6WTI - chains A and D of the 4 polymer chains in the assembly; structure by electron microscopy, 2.38 A resolution.

Chain A:
Molecule: Cytochrome o ubiquinol oxidase, subunit I
Source organism: Escherichia coli
Notes: EC 1.10.3.-
UniProt: H4KCU1 (H4KCU1_ECOLX); residue numbers follow UniProt; this construct covers 1-663
Chain sequence (663 residues; each row starts with the number of its first residue):
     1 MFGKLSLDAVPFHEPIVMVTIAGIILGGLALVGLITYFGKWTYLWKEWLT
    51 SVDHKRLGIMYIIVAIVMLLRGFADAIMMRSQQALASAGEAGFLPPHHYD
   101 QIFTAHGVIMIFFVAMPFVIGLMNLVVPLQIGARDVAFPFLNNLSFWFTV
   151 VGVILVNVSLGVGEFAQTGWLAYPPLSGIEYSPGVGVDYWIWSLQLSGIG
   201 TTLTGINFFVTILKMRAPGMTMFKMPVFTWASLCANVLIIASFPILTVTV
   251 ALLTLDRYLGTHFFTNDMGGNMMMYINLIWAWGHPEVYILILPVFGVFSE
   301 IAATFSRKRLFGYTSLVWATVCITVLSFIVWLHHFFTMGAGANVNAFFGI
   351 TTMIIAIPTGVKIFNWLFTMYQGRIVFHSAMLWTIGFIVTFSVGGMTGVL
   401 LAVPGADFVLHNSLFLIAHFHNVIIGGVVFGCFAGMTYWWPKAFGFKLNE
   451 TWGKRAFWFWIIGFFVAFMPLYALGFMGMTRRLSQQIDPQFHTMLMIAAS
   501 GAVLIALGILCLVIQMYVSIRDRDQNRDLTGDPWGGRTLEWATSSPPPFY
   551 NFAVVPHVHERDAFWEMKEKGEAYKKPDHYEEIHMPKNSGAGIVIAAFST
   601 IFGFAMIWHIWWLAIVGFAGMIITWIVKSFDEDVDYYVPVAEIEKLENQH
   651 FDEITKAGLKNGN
Not modelled in the structure: 661-663
Metal / ion sites: heme Fe: His106, His421; Cu ion: His284, His333, His334; heme o Fe near His419 (its only coordinating residue here)
Ligand contacts:
  - 1,2-Distearoyl-sn-glycerophosphoethanolamine (3PE), molecule 1: Phe138, Pro139, Phe140, Leu141, Leu144, Phe148, Trp192, Gln195, Leu196, Ile199, Leu203, Phe602, Phe618, Met621, Trp625, Lys628, Val634
  - 1,2-Distearoyl-sn-glycerophosphoethanolamine (3PE), molecule 2: Trp192, Gln195, Ala251, Thr254, Tyr258, Leu259, Phe602, Met606, Trp611, Ile615, Phe618
  - 1,2-Distearoyl-sn-glycerophosphoethanolamine (3PE), molecule 3: Phe209, Met222, Trp230, Leu233, Val237, Ile240
  - 1,2-Distearoyl-sn-glycerophosphoethanolamine (3PE), molecule 4: Val248, Ala251, Phe618, Trp625, Ile626, Lys628, Ser629
  - 1,2-Distearoyl-sn-glycerophosphoethanolamine (3PE), molecule 5: Met516, Tyr517, Ile520, Arg521, Arg523
  - heme (HEM): Phe73, Ala76, Met79, Arg80, Gln83, Phe103, Thr104, His106, Gly107, Met110, Ile111, Gly169, Trp170, Leu414, Ile417, Phe420, His421, Ile424, Ile425, Val429, Trp460, Phe468, Arg481, Arg482, Ile505
  - heme o (HEO): Trp170, Trp280, Val287, Tyr288, Ile291, His333, His334, Thr352, Ile355, Ala356, Thr359, Gly360, Ile363, Phe391, Ser392, Gly395, Met396, Gly398, Val399, Leu401, Ala402, Asp407, His411, Leu416, His419, Phe420, Val423, Ile424, Val428, Arg481
  - pentadecyl(tetradecyl)peroxyanhydride (U9V): Tyr43, Leu44, Trp48, Ile59, Met60, Ile62, Ile63, Ile66, Leu122, Leu125, Phe146, Trp147, Val150, Met436, Trp439, Trp440, Ala443, Phe444, Phe446, Met516, Ile520, Arg523
  - Ubiquinone-8 (UQ8): Leu7, Val10, Phe12, Ile16, Val17, Thr20, Ile21, Ile24, Val67, Leu70, Arg71, Ala74, Asp75, Met78, His98, Gln101, Ile102, Ile154, Asn157, Val158, Leu160, Gly161

Chain D:
Molecule: Cytochrome o ubiquinol oxidase, subunit IV
Source organism: Escherichia coli
Notes: EC 1.10.3.-
UniProt: I2RK84 (I2RK84_ECOLX); numbering as in UniProt (aligned over 1-109)
Chain sequence (109 residues; numbered 1 to 109; the number before each row is that of its first residue):
     1 MSHSTDHSGASHGSVKTYMTGFILSIILTVIPFWMVMTGAASPAVILGTI
    51 LAMAVVQVLVHLVCFLHMNTKSDEGWNMTAFVFTVLIIAILVVGSIWIMW
   101 NLNYNMMMH
Not modelled in the structure: 1-10
Ligand contacts:
  - 1,2-Distearoyl-sn-glycerophosphoethanolamine (3PE), molecule 1: Trp76, Ala80, Phe83, Thr84
  - 1,2-Distearoyl-sn-glycerophosphoethanolamine (3PE), molecule 2: Phe81, Val85, Ile88, Ala89, Val92, Val93, Ile96

Chain A / chain D interface:
Contacting residue pairs - 29 pairs, chain A then chain D:
  Leu213(A) - Trp76(D)  hydrophobic
  Lys214(A) - Asp73(D)  salt bridge
  Met222(A) - Trp76(D)  hydrophobic
  Val237(A) - Phe83(D)  hydrophobic
  Ile245(A) - Leu91(D)  hydrophobic
  Asn271(A) - Asn103(D)
  Met273(A) - Leu102(D)
  Met273(A) - Asn103(D)
  Met273(A) - Met106(D)  hydrophobic
  Met274(A) - Met99(D)  hydrophobic
  Asn277(A) - Ile98(D)
  Asn277(A) - Met99(D)
  Ala281(A) - Leu91(D)  hydrophobic
  Phe328(A) - Ile87(D)  hydrophobic
  Phe328(A) - Ile90(D)
  Ile329(A) - Ile90(D)  hydrophobic
  Trp331(A) - Ile90(D)
  Trp331(A) - Ile98(D)  hydrophobic
  Leu332(A) - Ile98(D)  hydrophobic
  Met338(A) - Leu102(D)
  Met338(A) - Met106(D)
  Gly339(A) - Leu102(D)
  Gly339(A) - Asn105(D)
  Ala340(A) - Leu102(D)
  Ala340(A) - Asn105(D)
  Gly341(A) - Asn105(D)
  Val344(A) - Trp97(D)  hydrophobic
  Val344(A) - Asn101(D)
  Phe348(A) - Ile98(D)  hydrophobic
Interface residues without a listed pair, chain A (22 interface residues in all): Phe335, Phe347
Interface residues without a listed pair, chain D (16 interface residues in all): Gly94, Ser95

Summary:
The interface between chain A and chain D involves 22 residues on one side and 16 on the other, with 1 salt
bridge. Its one salt-bridged contact is Lys214(A)-Asp73(D). One 1,2-Distearoyl-sn-glycerophosphoethanolamine
molecule is bound between chain A and chain D.
Chain A is Cytochrome o ubiquinol oxidase, subunit I and chain D is Cytochrome o ubiquinol oxidase, subunit
IV, both from Escherichia coli; the structure, The Cryo-EM structure of the ubiquinol oxidase from Escherichia
coli, was determined by electron microscopy, deposited together with 6WU6 and 7JZ2.
